7B9V - chains 5 and C of the 50 polymer chains in the assembly; structure by electron microscopy, 2.80 A resolution.

[Chain 5]
Molecule: U5 snRNA
Source organism: Saccharomyces cerevisiae
Sequence (214 nucleotides; row label = number of the first residue in the row):
     1 AAGCAGCUUUACAGAUCAAUGGCGGAGGGAGGUCAACAUCAAGAACUGUG
    51 GGCCUUUUAUUGCCUAUAGAACUUAUAACGAACAUGGUUCUUGCCUUUUA
   101 CCAGAACCAUCCGGGUGUUGUCUCCAUAGAAACAGGUAAAGCUGUCCGUU
   151 ACUGUGGGCUUGCCAUAUUUUUUGGAACUUUUCUGCCCUUUUUCUCAAUG
   201 AGUAAGGAGGGCGU
Disordered / not traced: 179-214

[Chain C]
Protein: Pre-mRNA-splicing factor SNU114
Source organism: Saccharomyces cerevisiae
Reference sequence: A0A6A5PW35 (A0A6A5PW35_YEASX); residue numbers follow UniProt; this construct covers 1-1008
Amino-acid sequence (1008 residues; numbered 1 to 1008; the number before each row is that of its first residue):
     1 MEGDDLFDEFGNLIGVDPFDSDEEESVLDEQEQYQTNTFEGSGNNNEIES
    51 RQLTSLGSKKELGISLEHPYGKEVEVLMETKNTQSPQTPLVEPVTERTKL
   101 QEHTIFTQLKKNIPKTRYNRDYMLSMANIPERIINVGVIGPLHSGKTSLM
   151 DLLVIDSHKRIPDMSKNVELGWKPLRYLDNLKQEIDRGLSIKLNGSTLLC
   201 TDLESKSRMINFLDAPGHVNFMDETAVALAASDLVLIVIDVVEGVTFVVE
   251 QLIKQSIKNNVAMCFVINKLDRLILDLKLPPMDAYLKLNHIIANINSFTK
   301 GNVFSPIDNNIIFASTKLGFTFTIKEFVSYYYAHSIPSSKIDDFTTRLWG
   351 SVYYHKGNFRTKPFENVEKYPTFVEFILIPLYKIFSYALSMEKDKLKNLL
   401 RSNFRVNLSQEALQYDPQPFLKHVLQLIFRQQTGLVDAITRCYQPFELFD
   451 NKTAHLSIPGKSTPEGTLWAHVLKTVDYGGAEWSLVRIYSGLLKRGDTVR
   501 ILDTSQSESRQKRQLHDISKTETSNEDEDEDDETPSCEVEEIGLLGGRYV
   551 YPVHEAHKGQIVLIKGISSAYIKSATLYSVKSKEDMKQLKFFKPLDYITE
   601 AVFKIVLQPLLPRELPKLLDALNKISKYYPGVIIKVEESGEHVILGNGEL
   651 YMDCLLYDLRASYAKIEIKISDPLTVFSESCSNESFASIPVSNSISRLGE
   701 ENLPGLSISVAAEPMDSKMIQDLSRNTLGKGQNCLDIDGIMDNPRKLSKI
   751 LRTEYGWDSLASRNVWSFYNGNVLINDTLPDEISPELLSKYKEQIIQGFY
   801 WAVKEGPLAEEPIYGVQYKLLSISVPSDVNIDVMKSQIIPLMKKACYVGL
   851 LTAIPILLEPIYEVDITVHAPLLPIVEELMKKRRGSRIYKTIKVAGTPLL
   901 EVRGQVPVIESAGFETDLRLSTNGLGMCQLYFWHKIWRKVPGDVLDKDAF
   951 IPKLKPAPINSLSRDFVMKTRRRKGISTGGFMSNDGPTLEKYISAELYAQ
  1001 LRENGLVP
Disordered / not traced: 1-62, 517-532, 694-704, 730-741, 978-983, 1006-1008
Bound ions: Mg2+: Thr147, Ser190 (together with GTP)
Ligand contacts: GTP (guanosine-5'-triphosphate): Pro141, Leu142, His143, Ser144, Gly145, Lys146, Thr147, Ser148, Pro174, Asp179, Leu189, Ser190, Ala215, Pro216, Gly217, His218, Asn268, Lys269, Asp271, Arg272, Ser315, Thr316, Lys317

[Chain 5 / chain C interface]
Contacting residue pairs - 32 pairs, chain 5 then chain C:
  G43(5) - Arg97(C)  salt bridge to the phosphate
  G43(5) - Thr98(C)  sugar contact
  G43(5) - Lys99(C)  salt bridge to the phosphate
  G43(5) - Gln108(C)  hydrogen bond to the sugar
  G43(5) - Leu109(C)  base contact
  A44(5) - Lys99(C)  phosphate contact
  A44(5) - Leu100(C)  hydrogen bond to the phosphate
  A44(5) - Gln101(C)  hydrogen bond to the phosphate
  A44(5) - Ile105(C)  base contact
  A44(5) - Phe106(C)  sugar contact
  A44(5) - Gln108(C)  phosphate contact
  A44(5) - Pro162(C)  base contact
  A44(5) - Asp163(C)  hydrogen bond to the sugar
  A45(5) - Gln101(C)  hydrogen bond to the base
  A45(5) - Phe106(C)  phosphate contact
  A45(5) - Thr107(C)  phosphate contact
  A45(5) - Gln108(C)  hydrogen bond to the phosphate
  A45(5) - Leu109(C)  phosphate contact
  A45(5) - Asn112(C)  hydrogen bond to the phosphate
  C46(5) - Asn112(C)  hydrogen bond to the phosphate
  U65(5) - Lys110(C)  salt bridge to the phosphate
  A70(5) - Arg160(C)  hydrogen bond to the base
  A71(5) - Arg160(C)  salt bridge to the phosphate
  C72(5) - Lys166(C)  phosphate contact
  A75(5) - Gln101(C)  hydrogen bond to the base
  A75(5) - Ile105(C)  base contact
  A75(5) - Ser165(C)  hydrogen bond to the phosphate
  A75(5) - Asn167(C)  hydrogen bond to the phosphate
  A75(5) - Lys173(C)  salt bridge to the phosphate
  A75(5) - Ile185(C)  base contact
  U76(5) - Lys173(C)  salt bridge to the phosphate
  A77(5) - Gln101(C)  base contact
Also at the interface, not in a pair above, chain 5 (13 interface residues in all): U73, U74
Also at the interface, not in a pair above, chain C (23 interface residues in all): Arg176, Lys182, Asp186

[In short]
13 residues of chain 5 and 23 residues of chain C are in contact, with 12 hydrogen bonds and 6 salt bridges.
Polar pairs include A45(5)-Gln101(C), A70(5)-Arg160(C) and A75(5)-Gln101(C). Chain C binds GTP. The Mg2+ site
is built by Thr147(C) and Ser190(C).
Here chain 5 is U5 snRNA and chain C is Pre-mRNA-splicing factor SNU114, both from Saccharomyces cerevisiae.
Entry 7B9V (Yeast C complex spliceosome at 2.8 Angstrom resolution with Prp18/Slu7 bound) was determined by
electron microscopy.
